Entry 6TD5 (electron microscopy, 3.20 A resolution); this record covers chains H and h of the 28 polymer chains in the assembly.

== Chain H (and h) ==
Protein: Proteasome subunit beta
Source organism: Leishmania donovani
Notes: EC 3.4.25.1; chain h of this document is another copy of the same molecule, construct and numbering; everything in this record applies to it too
Chain sequence (229 residues; row label = number of the first residue in the row):
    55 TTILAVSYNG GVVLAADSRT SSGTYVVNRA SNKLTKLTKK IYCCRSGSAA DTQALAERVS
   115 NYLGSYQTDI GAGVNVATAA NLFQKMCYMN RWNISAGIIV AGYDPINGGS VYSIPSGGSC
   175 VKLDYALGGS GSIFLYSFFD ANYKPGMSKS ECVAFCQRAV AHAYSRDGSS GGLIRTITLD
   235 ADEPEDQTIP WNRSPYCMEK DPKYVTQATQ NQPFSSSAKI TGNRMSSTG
Covalent attachments: bortezomib (BO2) linked to Thr55
Ligand contacts: bortezomib (BO2; N-[(1R)-1-(dihydroxyboryl)-3-methylbutyl]-N-(pyrazin-2-ylcarbonyl)-L-phenylalaninamide): Arg73, Thr74, Ser75, Ser76, Val81, Ser85, Lys87, Arg99, Ser100, Gly101, Ser102, Ala103, Thr106, Ser223

== Interface between chain H and chain h ==
Residue-residue contacts (57):
  Asn129(H) with Ala272(h)
  Ile160(H) with Lys273(h)
  Asn161(H) with Ala272(h), hydrogen bond (side chain-backbone); Lys273(h); Ile274(h), hydrogen bond (side chain-backbone)
  Tyr166(H) with Ile274(h)
  Cys174(H) with Gln264(h)
  Val175(H) with Gln264(h)
  Lys176(H) with Ala262(h); Thr263(h); Gln264(h); Ile274(h)
  Tyr179(H) with Arg220(h); Tyr258(h), hydrogen bond
  Ile187(H) with Ile187(h), hydrophobic; Phe188(h)
  Phe188(H) with Ile187(h); Ser191(h), hydrogen bond (backbone-side chain)
  Tyr190(H) with Arg220(h)
  Ser191(H) with Phe188(h), hydrogen bond (side chain-backbone); Ser191(h); Phe192(h)
  Phe192(H) with Ser191(h); Ala195(h), hydrophobic
  Phe193(H) with Lys257(h), hydrogen bond (backbone-side chain)
  Asp194(H) with His216(h); Arg220(h), salt bridge; Tyr250(h), hydrogen bond; Lys257(h); Tyr258(h), hydrogen bond
  Ala195(H) with Phe192(h), hydrophobic
  Asn196(H) with Asn196(h)
  Tyr197(H) with Lys257(h), hydrogen bond (backbone-side chain)
  His216(H) with Asp194(h); Ala195(h)
  Arg220(H) with Tyr179(h); Tyr190(h); Asp194(h), salt bridge
  Tyr250(H) with Asp194(h), hydrogen bond
  Lys257(H) with Phe193(h), hydrogen bond (side chain-backbone); Asp194(h); Tyr197(h), hydrogen bond (side chain-backbone); Pro199(h)
  Tyr258(H) with Tyr179(h), hydrogen bond; Asp194(h), hydrogen bond
  Ala262(H) with Lys176(h)
  Thr263(H) with Lys176(h)
  Gln264(H) with Cys174(h); Val175(h); Lys176(h)
  Ala272(H) with Asn129(h); Asn161(h), hydrogen bond (backbone-side chain)
  Lys273(H) with Ile160(h); Asn161(h)
  Ile274(H) with Asn161(h), hydrogen bond (backbone-side chain); Tyr166(h); Lys176(h)
Also at the interface, not in a pair above, chain H (32 interface residues in all): Leu189, Pro199, Asp255
Also at the interface, not in a pair above, chain h (32 interface residues in all): Leu189, Asp255

== Overview ==
The chain H/chain h interface involves 32 residues from each chain; the contacts include 16 hydrogen bonds and
2 salt bridges. Polar contacts include Asp194(H)-Arg220(h), Asn161(H)-Ala272(h) and Asn161(H)-Ile274(h).
Bortezomib is covalently linked to Thr55(H).
Chain H and chain h are both Proteasome subunit beta (Leishmania donovani); the structure, Leishmania
tarentolae proteasome 20S subunit complexed with LXE408 and bortezomib, was determined by electron microscopy
together with 6TCZ from the same study.
